1EL7 - chain A; structure by X-ray diffraction, 1.90 A resolution.

Chain A:
Molecule: Sarcosine oxidase
Organism: Bacillus sp
Notes: EC 1.5.3.1
UniProt: P40859 (MSOX_BACB0); residues 1-389 here correspond to UniProt positions 2-390 (UniProt number = residue number + 1)
Chain sequence (389 residues; row label = number of the first residue in the row):
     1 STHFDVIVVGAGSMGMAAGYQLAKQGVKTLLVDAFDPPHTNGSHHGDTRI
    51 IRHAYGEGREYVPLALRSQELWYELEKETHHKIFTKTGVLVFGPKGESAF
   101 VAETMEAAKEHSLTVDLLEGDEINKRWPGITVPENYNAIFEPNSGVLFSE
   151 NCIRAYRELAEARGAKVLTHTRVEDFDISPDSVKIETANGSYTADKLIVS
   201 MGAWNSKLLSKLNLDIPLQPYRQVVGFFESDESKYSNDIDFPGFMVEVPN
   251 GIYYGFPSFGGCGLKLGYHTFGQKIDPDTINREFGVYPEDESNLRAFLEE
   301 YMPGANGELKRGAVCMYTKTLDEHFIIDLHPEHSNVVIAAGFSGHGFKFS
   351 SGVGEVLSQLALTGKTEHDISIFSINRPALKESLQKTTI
Disordered / not traced: 386-389
Swiss-Prot annotation at these positions:
  - modified residue: Cys315 (S-8alpha-FAD cysteine)
Covalently attached groups: flavin-adenine dinucleotide (FAD) linked to Cys315
Residues lining bound ligands:
  - FAD (flavin-adenine dinucleotide): Val9, Gly10, Ala11, Gly12, Ser13, Met14, Val32, Asp33, Ala34, Phe35, Pro37, His39, Gly42, Ser43, His44, Arg49, Ile50, Thr171, Arg172, Val173, Ser200, Met201, Gly202, Trp204, Leu208, Gln223, Val225, Tyr254, Phe256, Met316, Tyr317, Phe342, Gly344, His345, Gly346, Phe347, Lys348
  - MTD ([methyltelluro]acetate): Ile50, Arg52, Met245, Tyr254, His269, Tyr317, Gly344, His345, Lys348
  - tellurium (TE): Gly261, Cys262, Lys310

Overview:
Bound to chain A: compound MTD and tellurium. Covalently linked flavin-adenine dinucleotide: at Cys315.
Chain A is Sarcosine oxidase (Bacillus sp); the structure, Complex of monomeric sarcosine oxidase with the
inhibitor [methytelluro]acetate, was determined by X-ray diffraction together with 1EL5, 1EL8, 1EL9 and 1ELI
from the same study.
